PDB entry 4UTG | X-ray diffraction, 1.93 A resolution | chain A

# Chain A
Molecule: Sugar kinase
Source organism: Burkholderia pseudomallei K96243
Notes: EC 2.7.1.167
UniProt: H7C745 (H7C745_BURPS); residues 1-346 here = UniProt positions 1-346
Sequence (346 residues; each row starts with the number of its first residue):
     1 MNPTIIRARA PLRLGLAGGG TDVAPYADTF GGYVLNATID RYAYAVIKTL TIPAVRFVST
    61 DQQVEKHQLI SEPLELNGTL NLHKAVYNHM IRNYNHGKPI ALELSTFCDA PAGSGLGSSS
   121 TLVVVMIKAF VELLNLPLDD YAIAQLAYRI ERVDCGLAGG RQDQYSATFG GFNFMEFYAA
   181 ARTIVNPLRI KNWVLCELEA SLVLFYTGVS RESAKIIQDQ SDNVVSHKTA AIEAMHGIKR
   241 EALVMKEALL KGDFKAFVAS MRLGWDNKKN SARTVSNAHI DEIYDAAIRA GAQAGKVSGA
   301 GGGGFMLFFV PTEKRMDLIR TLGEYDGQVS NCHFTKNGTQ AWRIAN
Unresolved in the structure: 1
Construct notes: engineered mutation Ala179 (Glu in H7C745), Ala180 (Glu in H7C745), Ala181 (Glu in H7C745)
Ion coordination: Mg2+: Ser114, Ser118 (together with AMP-PNP)
Ligand contacts: AMP-PNP (ANP; phosphoaminophosphonic acid-adenylate ester): Arg13, Pro111, Ala112, Gly113, Ser114, Gly115, Leu116, Gly117, Ser118, Ser119, Ser120, Glu151, Arg152, Leu157, Ala158, Gly159, Asp163, Ser213, Ala214, Ile217, Gly299, Ala300
Reported in the primary citation:
  - binding site for AMP-PNP: Arg13, Ser118, Ser119, Asp163
  - catalytic residues: Arg13, Asp163 (proposed by the authors, not directly observed)
  - mutagenesis - R13A, D22A, S118A/S119A/S120A, Q162L, D163A: abolished catalytic activity

# In short
Bound to chain A: AMP-PNP. The Mg2+ site is built by Ser114 and Ser118. From the paper: catalytic residues
Arg13 and Asp163; R13A, D22A and S118A/S119A/S120A, among others, abolish catalytic activity; 5 substitutions
were tested in all.
Chain A is Sugar kinase (Burkholderia pseudomallei K96243); the structure, Burkholderia pseudomallei
heptokinase WcbL,AMPPNP (ATP analogue) complex, was determined by X-ray diffraction (same publication as 4USM
and 4UT4).
